6XOH - chains A and B of the 3 polymer chains in the assembly; structure by X-ray diffraction, 2.23 A resolution.

== Chain A ==
Protein: SUMO-activating enzyme subunit 1
Source organism: Homo sapiens
Reference sequence: Q9UBE0 (SAE1_HUMAN); residues 1-346 here = UniProt positions 1-346
Chain sequence (346 residues; row label = number of the first residue in the row):
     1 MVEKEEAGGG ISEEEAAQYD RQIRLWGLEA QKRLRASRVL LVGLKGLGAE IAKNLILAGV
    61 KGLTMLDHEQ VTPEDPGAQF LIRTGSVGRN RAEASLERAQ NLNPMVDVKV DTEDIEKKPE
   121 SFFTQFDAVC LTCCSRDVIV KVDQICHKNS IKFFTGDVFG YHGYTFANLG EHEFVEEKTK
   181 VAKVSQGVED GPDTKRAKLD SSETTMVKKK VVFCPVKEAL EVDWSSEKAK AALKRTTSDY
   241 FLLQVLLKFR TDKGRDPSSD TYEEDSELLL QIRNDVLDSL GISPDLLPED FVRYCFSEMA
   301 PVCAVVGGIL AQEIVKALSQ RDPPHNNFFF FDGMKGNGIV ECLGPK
Unresolved in the structure: 1-8, 179-204, 346
Swiss-Prot annotation at these positions:
  - modified residue: M1 (N-acetylmethionine), V2 (N-acetylvaline), S12 (Phosphoserine), K198 (N6-acetyllysine)
  - mutagenesis: R21 (R21A: Abolishes ATP-dependent activation of SUMO proteins), R24 to W26 (Abolishes ATP-dependent activation of SUMO proteins)

== Chain B ==
Protein: SUMO-activating enzyme subunit 2
Source organism: Homo sapiens
Notes: EC 2.3.2.-
Reference sequence: Q9UBT2 (SAE2_HUMAN); residue numbers follow UniProt; this construct covers 1-640
Chain sequence (640 residues; each row starts with the number of its first residue):
     1 MALSRGLPRE LAEAVAGGRV LVVGAGGIGC ELLKNLVLTG FSHIDLIDLD TIDVSNLNRQ
    61 FLFQKKHVGR SKAQVAKESV LQFYPKANIV AYHDSIMNPD YNVEFFRQFI LVMNALDNRA
   121 ARNHVNRMCL AADVPLIESG TAGYLGQVTT IKKGVTECYE CHPKPTQRTF PGCTIRNTPS
   181 EPIHCIVWAK YLFNQLFGEE DADQEVSPDR ADPEAAWEPT EAEARARASN EDGDIKRIST
   241 KEWAKSTGYD PVKLFTKLFK DDIRYLLTMD KLWRKRKPPV PLDWAEVQSQ GEETNASDQQ
   301 NEPQLGLKDQ QVLDVKSYAR LFSKSIETLR VHLAEKGDGA ELIWDKDDPS AMDFVTSAAN
   361 LRMHIFSMNM KSRFDIKSMA GNIIPAIATT NAVIAGLIVL EGLKILSGKI DQCRTIFLNK
   421 QPNPRKKLLV PCALDPPNPN CYVCASKPEV TVRLNVHKVT VLTLQDKIVK EKFAMVAPDV
   481 QIEDGKGTIL ISSEEGETEA NNHKKLSEFG IRNGSRLQAD DFLQDYTLLI NILHSEDLGK
   541 DVEFEVVGDA PEKVGPKQAE DAAKSITNGS DDGAQPSTST AQEQDDVLIV DSDEEDSSNN
   601 ADVSEEERSR KRKLDEKENL SAKRSRIEQK EELDDVIALD
Unresolved in the structure: 1-5, 165-167, 216-239, 291-304, 337-340, 485-487, 495-496, 504, 540-541, 549-640
Ion coordination: Zn2+: C158, C161, C441, C444
Small-molecule neighbours: SAE (VB7; {(1R,2S,4R)-4-[(5-{4-[(1R)-3,4-dihydro-1H-2-benzopyran-1-yl]thiophene-2-carbonyl}pyrimidin-4-yl)amino]-2-hydroxycyclopentyl}methyl sulfamate): V23, G24, A25, G26, G27, I47, D48, L49, D50, R59, Q60, K72, D94, S95, I96, M97, A115, L116, D117, N118, A121
Swiss-Prot annotation at these positions:
  - active site: C173 (Glycyl thioester intermediate)
  - binding site (ATP): G24 to G29, D48, N56 to R59, K72, S95, I96, D117 to R122
  - binding site (Zn(2+)): C158, C161, C441, C444
  - modified residue: S207 (Phosphoserine), K271 (N6-acetyllysine), S507 (Phosphoserine), S592 (Phosphoserine), K613 (N6-acetyllysine)
  - cross-link (Glycyl lysine isopeptide (Lys-Gly)): K164 (interchain with G-Cter in SUMO1), K190 (interchain with G-Cter in SUMO), K236 (interchain with G-Cter in SUMO1), K257 (interchain with G-Cter in SUMO), K271 (interchain with G-Cter in SUMO), K275 (interchain with G-Cter in SUMO), K371 (interchain with G-Cter in SUMO2), K420 (interchain with G-Cter in SUMO1), K540 (interchain with G-Cter in SUMO2), K611 (interchain with G-Cter in SUMO), K613 (interchain with G-Cter in SUMO), K617 (interchain with G-Cter in SUMO), K623 (interchain with G-Cter in SUMO)
  - natural variant: G24 (G24V: In ACCES), N56 (N56T: In ACCES), R122 to D640 (deletion: In ACCES), R122 (R122G: In ACCES), L267 to D640 (deletion: In ACCES), E483 (E483K: In ACCES)
  - mutagenesis: N56 (N56A: Abolishes ATP-dependent activation of SUMO proteins), L57 (L57A: Strongly reduces ATP-dependent activation of SUMO proteins), R59 (R59A: Strongly reduces ATP-dependent activation of SUMO proteins), K72 (K72A: Abolishes ATP-dependent activation of SUMO proteins), D117 (D117A: Abolishes ATP-dependent activation of SUMO proteins), C173 (C173A: Loss of enzyme activity), T174 (T174A: Slightly reduced enzyme activity), H184 (H184Q: No effect on enzyme activity), I235 (I235A: Strongly reduced interaction with UBE2I; when associated with A-238), I238 (I238A: Strongly reduced interaction with UBE2I; when associated with A-235), D484 (Strongly reduced interaction with UBE2I), G485 (G485GGGG: Strongly reduced interaction with UBE2I)
From the paper describing this entry:
  - binding site for SAE: S95
  - specificity-determining residues: S95 (proposed by the authors, not directly observed)

== Chain A / chain B interface ==
Contacting residue pairs (98):
  G9(A) - G306(B)  hydrogen bond (backbone-backbone)
  G9(A) - L307(B)
  A17(A) - S55(B)
  Q18(A) - N58(B)
  R21(A) - S55(B)  hydrogen bond
  R21(A) - R59(B)
  R21(A) - K346(B)
  R21(A) - I383(B)
  R21(A) - I384(B)
  R21(A) - P385(B)
  R21(A) - A386(B)  hydrogen bond (backbone-backbone)
  Q22(A) - N58(B)  hydrogen bond
  Q22(A) - A386(B)
  Q22(A) - I387(B)
  R24(A) - F374(B)  hydrogen bond (side chain-backbone)
  R24(A) - K377(B)
  R24(A) - S378(B)  hydrogen bond
  R24(A) - I383(B)
  R24(A) - P385(B)
  L25(A) - G143(B)
  L25(A) - Y144(B)
  L25(A) - P385(B)  hydrophobic
  L25(A) - I387(B)  hydrophobic
  W26(A) - Y144(B)
  W26(A) - I387(B)  hydrophobic
  L28(A) - G306(B)
  L28(A) - L307(B)  hydrophobic
  E50(A) - K34(B)  salt bridge
  E50(A) - N35(B)
  K53(A) - E31(B)  salt bridge
  K53(A) - A392(B)
  N54(A) - T389(B)
  L57(A) - L57(B)
  L57(A) - N58(B)
  L57(A) - R59(B)
  L57(A) - F61(B)  hydrophobic
  L57(A) - A388(B)  hydrophobic
  G77(A) - Y84(B)
  A78(A) - L38(B)  hydrophobic
  A78(A) - Y84(B)  hydrophobic
  Q79(A) - F83(B)
  F80(A) - K34(B)
  F80(A) - L38(B)  hydrophobic
  F80(A) - F61(B)  hydrophobic
  F80(A) - F83(B)
  I82(A) - F83(B)
  R83(A) - Q82(B)  hydrogen bond
  T84(A) - F83(B)
  R98(A) - S79(B)  hydrogen bond (side chain-backbone)
  R98(A) - Q82(B)
  R98(A) - F83(B)
  N101(A) - Q64(B)
  L102(A) - F61(B)
  Y161(A) - L400(B)  hydrophobic
  R235(A) - K426(B)  hydrogen bond (backbone-side chain)
  M299(A) - L7(B)  hydrophobic
  A300(A) - L38(B)  hydrophobic
  A300(A) - T39(B)
  P301(A) - T39(B)
  P301(A) - G396(B)
  P301(A) - V399(B)  hydrophobic
  P301(A) - L400(B)  hydrophobic
  A304(A) - N35(B)
  A304(A) - A392(B)
  V305(A) - V393(B)
  V305(A) - G396(B)
  V305(A) - L397(B)  hydrophobic
  G308(A) - T389(B)
  G308(A) - V393(B)
  I309(A) - V393(B)
  Q312(A) - Y144(B)
  Q312(A) - I387(B)
  Q312(A) - T389(B)  hydrogen bond
  D322(A) - Y144(B)
  D322(A) - K420(B)  salt bridge
  P323(A) - Q421(B)  hydrogen bond (backbone-side chain)
  H325(A) - K420(B)
  H325(A) - L428(B)
  F329(A) - L428(B)  hydrophobic
  F331(A) - L397(B)  hydrophobic
  F331(A) - L400(B)  hydrophobic
  F331(A) - L429(B)  hydrophobic
  G333(A) - K404(B)
  M334(A) - K404(B)  hydrogen bond (backbone-side chain)
  K335(A) - P431(B)
  G336(A) - I416(B)
  G336(A) - L429(B)
  G336(A) - P431(B)
  N337(A) - K427(B)  hydrogen bond
  N337(A) - P431(B)
  G338(A) - K426(B)
  G338(A) - K427(B)
  G338(A) - L428(B)  hydrogen bond (backbone-backbone)
  G338(A) - L429(B)  hydrogen bond (backbone-backbone)
  I339(A) - K426(B)
  V340(A) - P422(B)  hydrophobic
  V340(A) - K426(B)  hydrogen bond (backbone-backbone)
  E341(A) - K426(B)  salt bridge
Other interface residues (no listed pair), chain A (56 interface residues in all): I11, A16, D20, I23, K32, T236, V302, A311, K316
Other interface residues (no listed pair), chain B (53 interface residues in all): V54, P85, L305, Q310, R414, L418

== Overview ==
56 residues of chain A and 53 residues of chain B are in contact, with 16 hydrogen bonds and 4 salt bridges.
Polar pairs include E50(A)-K34(B), K53(A)-E31(B) and D322(A)-K420(B). Chain B binds SAE. From the paper: a
binding site for SAE at S95(B); the specificity determinant S95(B).
Chain A is SUMO-activating enzyme subunit 1 and chain B is SUMO-activating enzyme subunit 2, both from Homo
sapiens; the structure, Structure of SUMO1-ML00789344 adduct bound to SAE, was determined by X-ray
diffraction, deposited together with 6XOI and 6XOG.
